PDB entry 8BR2 | electron microscopy, 2.90 A resolution | chains F and H of the 8 polymer chains in the assembly

== Chain F ==
Name: DNA repair protein RAD51 homolog 1
Organism: Homo sapiens
UniProtKB: Q06609 (RAD51_HUMAN); numbering as in UniProt (aligned over 1-339)
Amino-acid sequence (339 residues; numbered 1 to 339; the number before each row is that of its first residue):
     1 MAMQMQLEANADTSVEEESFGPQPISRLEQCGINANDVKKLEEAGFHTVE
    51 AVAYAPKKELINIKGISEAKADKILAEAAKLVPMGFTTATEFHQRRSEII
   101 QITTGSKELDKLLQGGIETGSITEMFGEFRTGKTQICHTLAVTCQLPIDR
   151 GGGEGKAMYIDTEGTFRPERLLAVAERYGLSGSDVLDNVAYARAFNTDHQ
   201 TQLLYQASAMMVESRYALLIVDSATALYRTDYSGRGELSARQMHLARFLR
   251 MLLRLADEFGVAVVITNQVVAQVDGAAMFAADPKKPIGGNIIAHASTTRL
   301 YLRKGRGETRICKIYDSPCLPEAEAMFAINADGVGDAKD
Disordered / not traced: 1-20, 275-282
Ion coordination: Ca2+: Thr-134, Glu-163 (together with ATP)
Ligand contacts: ATP (adenosine-5'-triphosphate): Glu-128, Phe-129, Arg-130, Thr-131, Gly-132, Lys-133, Thr-134, Gln-135, Glu-163, Arg-170, Arg-310, Ile-329, Asn-330, Ala-331
Reported in the primary citation:
  - binding site for ATP: His-294

== Chain H ==
Molecule: 20-nt DNA strand
Sequence (20 nucleotides; row label = number of the first residue in the row):
     1 GCGAGCTCGATGCACCTCCA

== Interface between chain F and chain H ==
Pairs across the interface - 5 pairs, chain F then chain H:
  Arg-235(F) / DC19(H)  sugar contact
  Arg-235(F) / DA20(H)  salt bridge to the phosphate
  Gly-236(F) / DA20(H)  hydrogen bond to the sugar
  Val-273(F) / DT17(H)  base contact
  Asp-274(F) / DT17(H)  base contact
Interface residues without a listed pair, chain H (4 interface residues in all): DC16

== Summary ==
The chain F/chain H interface involves 4 residues from each chain, with 1 hydrogen bond and 1 salt bridge.
Polar contacts include Gly-236(F)/DA20(H) and Arg-235(F)/DA20(H). Ligands of chain F: ATP. Thr-134(F) and
Glu-163(F) form the Ca2+ site. The paper reports a binding site for ATP at His-294(F).
Here chain F is DNA repair protein RAD51 homolog 1 (Homo sapiens) and chain H is a 20-nt DNA strand. Entry
8BR2 (CryoEM structure of the post-synaptic RAD51 nucleoprotein filament in the presence of ATP and Ca2+) was
determined by electron microscopy together with 8BQ2 and 8BSC from the same study.
